Entry 4YNN (X-ray diffraction, 3.20 A resolution); this record covers chains G and H of the 12 polymer chains in the assembly.

[Chain G (and H)]
Name: Protease DO
Source organism: Legionella pneumophila subsp. pneumophila
Notes: EC 3.4.21.-; chain H of this document is another copy of the same molecule, construct and numbering; everything in this record applies to it too
UniProtKB: Q5ZVV9 (Q5ZVV9_LEGPH); residues 1-436 here correspond to UniProt positions 31-466 (UniProt number = residue number + 30)
Amino-acid sequence (448 residues; row label = number of the first residue in the row; numbers below 1 keep their minus sign (Met-11 is residue -11)):
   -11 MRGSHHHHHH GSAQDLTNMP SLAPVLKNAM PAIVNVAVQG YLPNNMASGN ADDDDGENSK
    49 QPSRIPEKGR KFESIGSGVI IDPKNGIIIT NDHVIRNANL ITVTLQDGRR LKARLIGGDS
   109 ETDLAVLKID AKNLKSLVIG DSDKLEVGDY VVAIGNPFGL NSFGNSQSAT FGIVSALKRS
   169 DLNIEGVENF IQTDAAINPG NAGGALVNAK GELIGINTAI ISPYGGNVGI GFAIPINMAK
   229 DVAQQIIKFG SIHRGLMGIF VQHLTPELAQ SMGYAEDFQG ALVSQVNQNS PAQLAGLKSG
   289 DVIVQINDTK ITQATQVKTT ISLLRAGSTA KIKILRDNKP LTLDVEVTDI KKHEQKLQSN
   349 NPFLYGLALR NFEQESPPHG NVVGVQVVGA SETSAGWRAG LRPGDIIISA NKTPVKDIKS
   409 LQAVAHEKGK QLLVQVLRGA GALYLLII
Unresolved in the structure: -11 to 6, 30-59
Sequence notes: initiating methionine (-11); expression tag (-10 to 0); engineered mutation Ala190 (Ser220 in Q5ZVV9)

[How chain G and chain H interact]
Residue-residue contacts - 35 pairs, chain G then chain H:
  Glu361(G) with Arg358(H)
  Gln362(G) with Leu357(H); Arg358(H); Val376(H)
  Glu363(G) with Leu355(H); Ala356(H); Leu357(H), hydrogen bond (backbone-backbone); Ile406(H); Gln410(H), hydrogen bond
  Pro365(G) with Leu355(H)
  Pro366(G) with Asn275(H); Gln276(H), hydrogen bond (backbone-backbone)
  His367(G) with Gln273(H), hydrogen bond; Gln276(H)
  Lys400(G) with Met260(H)
  Gln419(G) with Ser259(H)
  Leu421(G) with Leu256(H), hydrophobic; Ser259(H)
  Gln423(G) with Ser272(H), hydrogen bond (side chain-backbone); Ser287(H), hydrogen bond
  Ala428(G) with Phe248(H); Gln273(H)
  Gly429(G) with Phe248(H); Gln273(H)
  Ala430(G) with Ser272(H), hydrogen bond (backbone-side chain); Gln273(H)
  Leu431(G) with Gln250(H)
  Tyr432(G) with Gln250(H), hydrogen bond (backbone-side chain); Leu270(H), hydrophobic; Val271(H); Ser272(H); Ser287(H); Gly288(H), hydrogen bond (side chain-backbone)
  Leu434(G) with Glu255(H); Ser259(H)
Also at the interface, not in a pair above, chain G (18 interface residues in all): Ser364, Gly368
Also at the interface, not in a pair above, chain H (22 interface residues in all): Asn359

[Overview]
Chain G and chain H form an interface of 18 and 22 residues respectively, with 9 hydrogen bonds. Polar
contacts include Glu363(G)-Gln410(H), His367(G)-Gln273(H) and Gln423(G)-Ser272(H).
Both chains are Protease DO (Legionella pneumophila subsp. pneumophila). Entry 4YNN (Structure of Legionella
pneumophila DegQ (S190A variant)) was determined by X-ray diffraction, deposited together with 4YO1.
